Entry 5XI5 (X-ray diffraction, 2.81 A resolution); this record covers chains B and F of the 6 polymer chains in the assembly.

Chain B:
Protein: Tubulin beta chain
Source organism: Sus barbatus
Reference sequence: A0A0R4I995 (A0A0R4I995_SUSBA); numbering as in UniProt (aligned over 1-445)
Amino-acid sequence (445 residues; each row starts with the number of its first residue):
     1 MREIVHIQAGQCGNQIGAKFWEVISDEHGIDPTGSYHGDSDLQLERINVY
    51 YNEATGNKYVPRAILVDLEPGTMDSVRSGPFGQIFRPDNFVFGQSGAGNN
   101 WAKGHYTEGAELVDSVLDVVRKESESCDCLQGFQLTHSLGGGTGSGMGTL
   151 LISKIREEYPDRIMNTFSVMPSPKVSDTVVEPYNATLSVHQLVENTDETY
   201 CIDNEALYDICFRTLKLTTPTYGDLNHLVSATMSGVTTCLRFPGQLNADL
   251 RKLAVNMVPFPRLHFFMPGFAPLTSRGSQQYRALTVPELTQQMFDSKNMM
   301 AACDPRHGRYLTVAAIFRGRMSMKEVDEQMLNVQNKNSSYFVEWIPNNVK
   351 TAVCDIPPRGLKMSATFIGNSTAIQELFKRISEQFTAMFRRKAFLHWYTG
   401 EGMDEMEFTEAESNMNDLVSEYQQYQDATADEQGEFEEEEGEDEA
Disordered / not traced: 276-279, 429-445

Chain F:
Protein: Tubulin tyrosine ligase
Source organism: Gallus gallus
Reference sequence: E1BQ43 (E1BQ43_CHICK); numbering as in UniProt (aligned over 1-378)
Amino-acid sequence (384 residues; numbered 1 to 384; the number before each row is that of its first residue):
     1 MYTFVVRDENSSVYAEVSRLLLATGQWKRLRKDNPRFNLMLGERNRLPFG
    51 RLGHEPGLVQLVNYYRGADKLCRKASLVKLIKTSPELSESCTWFPESYVI
   101 YPTNLKTPVAPAQNGIRHLINNTRTDEREVFLAAYNRRREGREGNVWIAK
   151 SSAGAKGEGILISSEASELLDFIDEQGQVHVIQKYLEKPLLLEPGHRKFD
   201 IRSWVLVDHLYNIYLYREGVLRTSSEPYNSANFQDKTCHLTNHCIQKEYS
   251 KNYGRYEEGNEMFFEEFNQYLMDALNTTLENSILLQIKHIIRSCLMCIEP
   301 AISTKHLHYQSFQLFGFDFMVDEELKVWLIEVNGAPACAQKLYAELCQGI
   351 VDVAISSVFPLADTGQKTSQPTSIFIKLHHHHHH
Disordered / not traced: 103-143, 152-158, 167-179, 248-251, 363-372
Sequence notes: expression tag (379-384)

How chain B and chain F interact:
Contacting residue pairs (11; chain B residue first):
  L331(B) with P56(F)
  Q334(B) with R36(F), hydrogen bond
  N335(B) with T3(F); R36(F), hydrogen bond; G57(F); L58(F)
  S338(B) with L30(F); N34(F), hydrogen bond
  S339(B) with R31(F)
  E343(B) with R31(F), salt bridge
  N347(B) with E55(F)
Interface residues without a listed pair, chain B (9 interface residues in all): R309, K336
Interface residues without a listed pair, chain F (11 interface residues in all): M1, D33

In short:
9 residues of chain B and 11 residues of chain F are in contact, with 3 hydrogen bonds and 1 salt bridge.
Among the polar pairs are E343(B)-R31(F), Q334(B)-R36(F) and N335(B)-R36(F).
Chain B is Tubulin beta chain (Sus barbatus) and chain F is Tubulin tyrosine ligase (Gallus gallus); the
structure, Crystal structure of T2R-TTL-PO5 complex, was determined by X-ray diffraction.
